Entry 1UH0 (X-ray diffraction, 2.80 A resolution); this record covers chains B and C of the 4 polymer chains in the assembly.

[Chain B]
Protein: Agglutinin beta-3 chain
Source organism: Artocarpus integer
UniProtKB: P18673 (LEC3_ARTIN); residue numbers follow UniProt; this construct covers 1-20
Sequence (20 residues; row label = number of the first residue in the row):
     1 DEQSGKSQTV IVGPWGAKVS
Unresolved in the structure: 1-3, 19-20
Sequence notes: conflict Lys-6 (Ile in P18673)

[Chain C]
Protein: Agglutinin alpha chain
Source organism: Artocarpus integer
UniProtKB: P18670 (LECA_ARTIN); residue numbers follow UniProt; this construct covers 1-133
Sequence (133 residues; row label = number of the first residue in the row):
     1 GKAFDDGAFT GIREINLSYN KETAIGDFQV VYDLNGSPYV GQNHKSFITG FTPVKISLDF
    61 PSEYIMEVSG YTGNVSGYVV VRSLTFKTNK KTYGPYGVTS GTPFNLPIEN GLIVGFKGSI
   121 GYWLDYFSMY LSL
Ligand contacts: alpha-methyl-N-acetyl-D-galactosamine (MGC; methyl 2-acetamido-2-deoxy-alpha-D-galactopyranoside): Gly-1, Phe-47, Tyr-78, Val-80, Gly-121, Tyr-122, Trp-123, Asp-125
Curated features (UniProtKB/Swiss-Prot):
  - region: Val-68 to Asn-89 (IgA-binding)
  - glycosylation (N-linked (GlcNAc...) asparagine): Asn-43, Asn-74
  - natural variant: Lys-45 (K45L; K45T), Met-66 (M66D; M66V)
What the authors report for this chain:
  - binding site for alpha-methyl-N-acetyl-D-galactosamine: Gly-1, Phe-47, Tyr-78, Tyr-122, Trp-123, Asp-125
  - specificity-determining residues: Tyr-122 (proposed by the authors, not directly observed)
  - specificity-determining residues: Tyr-78, Trp-123 (from molecular simulation)

[Chain B / chain C interface]
Residue-residue contacts (20):
  Gln-8(B) / Asn-110(C)
  Gln-8(B) / Leu-133(C)
  Thr-9(B) / Asn-110(C)
  Thr-9(B) / Leu-133(C)
  Val-10(B) / Asn-110(C)
  Val-10(B) / Leu-133(C)
  Ile-11(B) / Ile-108(C)
  Ile-11(B) / Glu-109(C)  hydrogen bond (backbone-backbone)
  Ile-11(B) / Asn-110(C)  hydrogen bond (backbone-backbone)
  Val-12(B) / Leu-106(C)  hydrophobic
  Val-12(B) / Pro-107(C)
  Val-12(B) / Leu-131(C)  hydrophobic
  Gly-13(B) / Pro-107(C)  hydrogen bond (backbone-backbone)
  Gly-13(B) / Ile-108(C)
  Gly-13(B) / Glu-109(C)
  Pro-14(B) / Pro-107(C)
  Pro-14(B) / Glu-109(C)
  Trp-15(B) / Asn-105(C)  hydrogen bond (side chain-backbone)
  Trp-15(B) / Pro-107(C)
  Lys-18(B) / Lys-87(C)
Other interface residues (no listed pair), chain C (10 interface residues in all): Ser-132

[Summary]
Chain B and chain C form an interface of 9 and 10 residues respectively; the contacts include 4 hydrogen
bonds. Among the polar pairs are Trp-15(B)/Asn-105(C), Ile-11(B)/Glu-109(C) and Ile-11(B)/Asn-110(C). Ligands
of chain C: alpha-methyl-N-acetyl-D-galactosamine. From the paper: a binding site for
alpha-methyl-N-acetyl-D-galactosamine at Gly-1(C), Phe-47(C) and Tyr-78(C) among others; specificity
determinants Tyr-122(C), Tyr-78(C) and Trp-123(C).
Here chain B is Agglutinin beta-3 chain and chain C is Agglutinin alpha chain, both from Artocarpus integer.
Entry 1UH0 (Crystal structure of jacalin- Me-alpha-GalNAc complex) was determined by X-ray diffraction (same
publication as 1UGW, 1UGX, 1UGY and 1UH1).
